7P8N - chains a and b of the 6 polymer chains in the assembly; structure by electron microscopy, 2.80 A resolution.

== Chain a ==
Molecule: Fe-hydrogenase, subunit alpha
Organism: Thermotoga maritima (strain ATCC 43589 / DSM 3109 / JCM 10099 / NBRC 100826 / MSB8)
Notes: EC 1.12.1.4
UniProt: G4FFG1 (G4FFG1_THEMA); numbering as in UniProt (aligned over 1-645)
Sequence (645 residues; numbered 1 to 645; the number before each row is that of its first residue):
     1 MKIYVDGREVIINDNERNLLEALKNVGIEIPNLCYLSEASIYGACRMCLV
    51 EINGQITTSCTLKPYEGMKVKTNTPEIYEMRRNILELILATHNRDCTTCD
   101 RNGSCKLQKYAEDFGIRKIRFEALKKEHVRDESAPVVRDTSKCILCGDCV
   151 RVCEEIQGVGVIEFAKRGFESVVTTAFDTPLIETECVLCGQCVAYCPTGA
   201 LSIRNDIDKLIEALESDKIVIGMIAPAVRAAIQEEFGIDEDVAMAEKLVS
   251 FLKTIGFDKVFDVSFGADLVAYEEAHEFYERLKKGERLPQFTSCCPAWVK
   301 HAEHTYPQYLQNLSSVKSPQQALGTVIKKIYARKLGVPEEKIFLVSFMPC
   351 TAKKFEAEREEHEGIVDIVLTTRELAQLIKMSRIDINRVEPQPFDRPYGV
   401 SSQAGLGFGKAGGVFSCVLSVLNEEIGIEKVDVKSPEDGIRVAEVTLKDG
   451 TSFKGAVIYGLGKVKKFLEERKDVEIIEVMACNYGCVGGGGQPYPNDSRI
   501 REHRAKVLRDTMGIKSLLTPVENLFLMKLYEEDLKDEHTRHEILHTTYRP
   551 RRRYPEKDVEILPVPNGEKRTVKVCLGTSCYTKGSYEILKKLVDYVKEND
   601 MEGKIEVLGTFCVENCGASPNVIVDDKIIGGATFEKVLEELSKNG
Unresolved in the structure: 643-645
Ion coordination: 2Fe-2S cluster Fe site 1: Cys34, Cys45, Cys48, Cys60; 4Fe-4S cluster Fe site 1: His92, Cys96, Cys99, Cys105; 4Fe-4S cluster Fe site 2: Cys143, Cys146, Cys149, Cys196; 4Fe-4S cluster Fe site 3: Cys153, Cys186, Cys189, Cys192; 4Fe-4S cluster Fe site 4: Cys295, Cys350, Cys482, Cys486; 2Fe-2S cluster Fe site 2: Cys575, Cys580, Cys612, Cys616
Residues lining bound ligands:
  - 2Fe-2S cluster (FES), molecule 1: Leu20, Asn32, Cys34, Tyr42, Gly43, Ala44, Cys45, Arg46, Met47, Cys48, Thr58, Cys60
  - 2Fe-2S cluster (FES), molecule 2: Cys575, Gly577, Thr578, Ser579, Cys580, Cys612, Val613, Glu614, Asn615, Cys616, Asn621
  - 4Fe-4S cluster (SF4), molecule 1: His92, Asn93, Arg94, Asp95, Cys96, Cys99, Arg101, Asn102, Cys105, Leu107, Gln108, Lys142, Thr198, Gly199
  - 4Fe-4S cluster (SF4), molecule 2: Val136, Cys153, Gln157, Val159, Val161, Ile162, Leu181, Cys186, Val187, Leu188, Cys189, Gly190, Gln191, Cys192
  - 4Fe-4S cluster (SF4), molecule 3: Cys143, Ile144, Leu145, Cys146, Gly147, Asp148, Cys149, Val173, Cys196, Pro197, Thr198, Ala200, Leu201
  - 4Fe-4S cluster (SF4), molecule 4: Cys189, Cys294, Cys295, Pro296, Ala297, Pro349, Cys350, Ala352, Lys353, Met480, Ala481, Cys482, Gly485, Cys486, Gly489

== Chain b ==
Molecule: Fe-hydrogenase, subunit beta
Organism: Thermotoga maritima (strain ATCC 43589 / DSM 3109 / JCM 10099 / NBRC 100826 / MSB8)
Notes: EC 1.12.1.4
UniProt: G4FFG0 (G4FFG0_THEMA); residue numbers follow UniProt; this construct covers 1-626
Sequence (626 residues; numbered 1 to 626; the number before each row is that of its first residue):
     1 MFKNAKEFVQYANKLKTLREKKLNGVSIYVCVGTGCTAKGALKVYSAFEE
    51 ELKKRNLLGQVTLEKIDDDKVTLNRTGCCGRCSSGPLVKIMPYRFFYSNV
   101 APEDVPEIVDRTVLKGEPIERLFLTDPLTGEKVPRIEDTTLFKNQDFYIM
   151 EAIGESECDSIEDYIARSGYESLVKALTSMTPEEIIETVKASGLRGRGGG
   201 GFPTGLKWEFTRKAQGDIKFVVCNGDEGDPGAFMNRTLLERDPHLVLEGM
   251 IIAGYAVGAQKGYAYIRAEYPFAVKMFKKAIEDARKLGLLGENILGTGFS
   301 FDLEVKEGAGAFVCGEETALLASIEGKRGMPRPKPPFPAQSGLWGKPTLI
   351 NNVETYANIPRILRDGVENYRKRGTENSPGTKMFSVAGPLKATGIIEVEF
   401 GTTLRDIIYNICGGFVEGEEFKAVQIGGPSGACLSEDFIDMPLDYDTLKK
   451 ADAMVGSGGIVVITKKTCMVEVARFFLDFTKRESCGKCVPCREGTMQAYN
   501 ILEKFTHGKATYEDLKTLEHLSKTIKTASLCGLGKTAPNPILSTLKLFRE
   551 EYIAHIEGECPSGMCTAFKKYVINPDICKGCGLCARSCPQNAITGERGKP
   601 YTIDQEKCVKCGLCASKCPFKAIELV
Unresolved in the structure: 59-69, 572-626
Ion coordination: 2Fe-2S cluster Fe: Cys31, Cys36, Cys78, Cys82; Zn2+: Cys468, His555, Cys560, Cys565; 4Fe-4S cluster Fe: Cys485, Cys488, Cys491, Cys531
Residues lining bound ligands:
  - 2Fe-2S cluster (FES): Cys31, Gly33, Thr34, Cys36, Cys78, Cys79, Gly80, Arg81, Cys82, Leu87
  - FMN (flavin mononucleotide): Gly196, Arg197, Gly198, Lys207, Asn224, Asp226, Glu227, Gly228, Asn235, Phe312, Gly315, Glu316, Glu317, Ile350, Asn351, Asn352, Thr355, Gly532, Leu533
  - 4Fe-4S cluster (SF4): Val313, Pro331, Ser484, Cys485, Gly486, Lys487, Cys488, Cys491, Arg492, Ser529, Leu530, Cys531, Leu533, Gly534

== How chain a and chain b interact ==
Contacting residue pairs (55):
  Gly43(a) with Leu530(b)
  Ala44(a) with Lys487(b); Cys488(b); Val489(b), hydrogen bond (backbone-backbone)
  Cys45(a) with Val489(b)
  Arg46(a) with Cys488(b); Pro490(b); Ala528(b), hydrogen bond (side chain-backbone); Ser529(b); Leu530(b)
  Ile56(a) with Thr527(b)
  Thr61(a) with Pro333(b)
  Glu79(a) with His520(b), salt bridge; Lys523(b), salt bridge
  Met80(a) with Thr524(b); Thr527(b)
  Asn83(a) with His520(b); Thr524(b), hydrogen bond
  Ile84(a) with Val489(b), hydrophobic; Ala528(b), hydrophobic
  Leu87(a) with Glu493(b); Gly494(b); Gln497(b)
  Ile88(a) with Val489(b), hydrophobic
  Ala90(a) with Gln497(b)
  Thr91(a) with Glu493(b), hydrogen bond
  Arg120(a) with Thr517(b)
  Phe121(a) with Gln497(b); Thr517(b)
  Glu122(a) with Gln497(b), hydrogen bond (backbone-side chain); Asn500(b), hydrogen bond
  Leu124(a) with Met496(b), hydrophobic; Gln497(b); Asn500(b)
  Lys126(a) with Glu493(b), salt bridge
  Ile144(a) with Arg492(b)
  Leu145(a) with Arg492(b)
  Phe164(a) with Arg328(b)
  Ala165(a) with Arg328(b)
  Lys166(a) with Arg328(b), hydrogen bond (backbone-side chain)
  Arg167(a) with Gly310(b); Ala311(b); Arg482(b), hydrogen bond (side chain-backbone); Glu483(b), salt bridge; Ser484(b); Cys485(b)
  Gly168(a) with Ser484(b), hydrogen bond (backbone-backbone); Cys485(b); Gly486(b); Arg492(b)
  Phe169(a) with Arg492(b); Glu493(b); Met496(b), hydrophobic
  Ser171(a) with Cys485(b), hydrogen bond (side chain-backbone); Gly486(b)
Also at the interface, not in a pair above, chain a (29 interface residues in all): Leu49
Also at the interface, not in a pair above, chain b (29 interface residues in all): Lys481, Leu521

== In short ==
The chain a/chain b interface involves 29 residues from each chain, with 10 hydrogen bonds and 4 salt bridges.
Polar contacts include Glu79(a)-His520(b), Glu79(a)-Lys523(b) and Lys126(a)-Glu493(b). Ligands of chain a:
2Fe-2S cluster and 4 copies of 4Fe-4S cluster.
Chain a is Fe-hydrogenase, subunit alpha and chain b is Fe-hydrogenase, subunit beta, both from Thermotoga
maritima (strain ATCC 43589 / DSM 3109 / JCM 10099 / NBRC 100826 / MSB8); the structure, TmHydABC- T. maritima
hydrogenase with bridge closed, was determined by electron microscopy (same publication as 7P5H, 7P91 and
7P92).
